PDB entry 8FXY | electron microscopy, 3.34 A resolution | chains B and D of the 12 polymer chains in the assembly

== Chain B (and D) ==
Molecule: CPXV040 protein
From: Cowpox virus (Brighton Red)
Notes: chain D of this document is another copy of the same molecule, construct and numbering; everything in this record applies to it too
UniProtKB: Q8QN22 (Q8QN22_CWPXB); residues -3 to 197 here correspond to UniProt positions 18-218 (UniProt number = residue number + 21)
Chain sequence (204 residues; numbered -6 to 197; the number before each row is that of its first residue; numbers below 1 keep their minus sign (Lys-6 is residue -6)):
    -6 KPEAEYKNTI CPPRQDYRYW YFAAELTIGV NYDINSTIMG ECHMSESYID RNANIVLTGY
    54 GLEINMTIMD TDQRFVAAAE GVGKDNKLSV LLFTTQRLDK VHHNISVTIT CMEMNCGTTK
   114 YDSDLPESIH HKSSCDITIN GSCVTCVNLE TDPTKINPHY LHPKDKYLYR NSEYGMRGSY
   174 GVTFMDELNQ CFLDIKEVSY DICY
Not modelled in the structure: -6 to 1
Sequence notes: expression tag (-6 to -4)
Disulfides: Cys35-Cys196, Cys104-Cys136, Cys139-Cys184
Covalent attachments: N-acetylglucosamine (NAG) linked to Asn28, Asn58
Residues lining bound ligands:
  - N-acetylglucosamine (NAG; 2-acetamido-2-deoxy-beta-D-glucopyranose), molecule 1: His95, Asn97, Ser127
  - N-acetylglucosamine (NAG), molecule 2: His155, Pro156, Lys157, Asp158, Lys159, Tyr160

== Chain B / chain D interface ==
Inter-chain disulfides: Cys109(B)-Cys4(D)
Residue-residue contacts - 21 pairs, chain B then chain D:
  Tyr25(B) with Trp13(D), hydrophobic
  Asp26(B) with Trp13(D); Tyr160(D); Tyr162(D)
  Asn28(B) with Tyr160(D), hydrogen bond (backbone-side chain)
  Glu34(B) with Tyr12(D), hydrogen bond
  Met105(B) with Pro6(D); Gln8(D)
  Glu106(B) with Pro6(D); Gln8(D); Arg11(D); Trp13(D)
  Met107(B) with Pro6(D); Trp13(D); Gln89(D), hydrogen bond (backbone-side chain); Tyr162(D), hydrophobic
  Asn108(B) with Thr2(D)
  Cys109(B) with Thr2(D), hydrogen bond (backbone-backbone); Ile3(D); Cys4(D), disulfide
  Gly110(B) with Thr2(D)
Interface residues without a listed pair, chain B (13 interface residues in all): Ile27, Ile31, Ser135
Interface residues without a listed pair, chain D (13 interface residues in all): Pro5, Asp158

== Summary ==
Chain B and chain D each contribute 13 residues to their interface; the contacts include 1 disulfide bond and
4 hydrogen bonds. Among the polar pairs are Asn28(B)-Tyr160(D), Glu34(B)-Tyr12(D) and Met107(B)-Gln89(D).
Chain B binds N-acetylglucosamine. N-acetylglucosamine is covalently linked to Asn28(B) and Asn58(B).
Chain B and chain D are both CPXV040 protein (Cowpox virus (Brighton Red)); the structure, Cryo-EM structure
of cowpox virus M2 in complex with human B7.2 (hexameric ring), was determined by electron microscopy.
